PDB entry 3KWI | X-ray diffraction, 2.21 A resolution | chain A

== Chain A ==
Protein: Non-structural protein 1
From: Influenza A virus
Notes: fragment: NS1 effector domain
UniProtKB: P03495 (NS1_I72A2); numbering as in UniProt (aligned over 78-205)
Amino-acid sequence (141 residues; numbered 65 to 205; the number before each row is that of its first residue):
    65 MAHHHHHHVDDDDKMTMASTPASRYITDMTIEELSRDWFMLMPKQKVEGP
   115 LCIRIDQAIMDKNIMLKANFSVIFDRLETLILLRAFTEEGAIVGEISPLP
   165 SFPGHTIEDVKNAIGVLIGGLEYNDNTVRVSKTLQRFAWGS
Not modelled in the structure: 65-83
Construct notes: expression tag (65-73, 75-77); engineered mutation Tyr187 (Trp in P03495)
Swiss-Prot annotation at these positions:
  - motif: Ile137 to Leu146 (Nuclear export signal)
  - mutagenesis: Ser87 to Arg88 (No effect on nuclear mRNA export inhibition), Ser99 to Arg100 (No effect on nuclear mRNA export inhibition), Cys116 to Ile117 (No effect on nuclear mRNA export inhibition), Phe134 to Val136 (Complete loss of nuclear mRNA export inhibition), Leu141 (L141A: No effect on nuclear mRNA export inhibition), Leu144 (L144A: Complete loss of nuclear mRNA export inhibition), Leu146 (L146A: Complete loss of nuclear mRNA export inhibition), Phe150 to Thr151 (Complete loss of nuclear mRNA export inhibition), Ile160 to Ser161 (Complete loss of nuclear mRNA export inhibition), Lys175 to Asn176 (No effect on nuclear mRNA export inhibition), Gln199 to Arg200 (No effect on nuclear mRNA export inhibition), Phe201 to Trp203 (No effect on CPSF4 binding)
From the paper describing this entry:
  - conformationally variable residues (loop rearrangement): Ala86, Val136 to Arg140
  - self-association interface (contacts with another copy of this molecule); pairs are residue here / residue on that copy: Lys108-Tyr187, Gln109-Tyr187, Lys110-Tyr187, Ile119-Tyr187, Val180-Tyr187, Gly184-Tyr187 (backbone contact)
  - contacts within the chain: Gly183-Tyr187 (backbone contact)
  - interface residues: Lys108, Gln109, Lys110, Ile119, Gln121, Val180, Gly183, Gly184

== In short ==
Curated annotation (UniProt) lists 24 mutagenesis sites. From the paper: interface residues Lys108, Gln109 and
Lys110 among others; conformational variability at Ala86 and Val136.
Chain A is Non-structural protein 1 (Influenza A virus); the structure, X-ray structure of NS1 effector domain
W187Y mutant, was determined by X-ray diffraction together with 3KWG from the same study.
